PDB entry 7PMN | electron microscopy, 3.20 A resolution | chains 3 and 7 of the 22 polymer chains in the assembly

[Chain 3]
Protein: DNA replication licensing factor MCM3
Source organism: Saccharomyces cerevisiae
Notes: EC 3.6.4.12
UniProtKB: P24279 (MCM3_YEAST); numbering as in UniProt (aligned over 1-971)
Chain sequence (1009 residues; row label = number of the first residue in the row; numbers below 1 keep their minus sign (Met-37 is residue -37)):
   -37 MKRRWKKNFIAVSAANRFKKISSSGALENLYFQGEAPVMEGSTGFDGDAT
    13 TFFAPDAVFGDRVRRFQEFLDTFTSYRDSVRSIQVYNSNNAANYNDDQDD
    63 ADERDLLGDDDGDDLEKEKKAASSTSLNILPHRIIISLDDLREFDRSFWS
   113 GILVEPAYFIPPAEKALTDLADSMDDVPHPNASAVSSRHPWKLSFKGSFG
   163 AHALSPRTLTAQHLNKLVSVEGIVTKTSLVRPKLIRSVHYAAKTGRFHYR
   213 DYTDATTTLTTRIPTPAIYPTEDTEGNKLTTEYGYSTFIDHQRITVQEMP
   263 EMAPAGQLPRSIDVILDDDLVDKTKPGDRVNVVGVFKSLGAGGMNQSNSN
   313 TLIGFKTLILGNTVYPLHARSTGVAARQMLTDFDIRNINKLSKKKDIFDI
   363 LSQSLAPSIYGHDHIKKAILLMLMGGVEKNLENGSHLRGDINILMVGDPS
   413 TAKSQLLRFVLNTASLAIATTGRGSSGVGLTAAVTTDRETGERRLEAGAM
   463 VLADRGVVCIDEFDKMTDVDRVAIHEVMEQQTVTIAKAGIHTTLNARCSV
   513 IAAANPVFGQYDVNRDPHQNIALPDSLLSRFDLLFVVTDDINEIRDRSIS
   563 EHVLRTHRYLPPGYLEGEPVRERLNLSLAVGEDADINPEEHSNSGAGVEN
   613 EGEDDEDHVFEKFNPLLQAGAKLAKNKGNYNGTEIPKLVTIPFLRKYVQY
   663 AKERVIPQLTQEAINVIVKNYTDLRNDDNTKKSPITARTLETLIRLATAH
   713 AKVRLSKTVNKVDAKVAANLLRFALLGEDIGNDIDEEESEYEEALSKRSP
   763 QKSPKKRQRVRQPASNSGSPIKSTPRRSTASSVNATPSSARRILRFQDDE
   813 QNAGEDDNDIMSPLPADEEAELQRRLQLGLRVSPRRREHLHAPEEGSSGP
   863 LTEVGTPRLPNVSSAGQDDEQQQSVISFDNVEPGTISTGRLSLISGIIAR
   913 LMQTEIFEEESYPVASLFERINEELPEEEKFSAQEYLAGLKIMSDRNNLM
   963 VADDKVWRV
Disordered / not traced: -37 to 14, 57-89, 139-150, 333-336, 434-441, 594-647, 741-971
Construct notes: initiating methionine (-37); expression tag (-36 to 0)
UniProt features mapped onto this chain:
  - motif: Ser541 to Asp544 (Arginine finger)
  - binding site (ATP): Gly409 to Ser416
  - modified residue: Ser761 (Phosphoserine), Ser777 (Phosphoserine), Ser781 (Phosphoserine), Thr868 (Phosphothreonine)
  - mutagenesis: Lys415 (K415A: No effect on MCM2-7 complex helicase activity. Loss of MCM2-7 complex helicase activity; when associated with MCM5 A-422. Reduces MCM2-7 complex helicase activity ...)

[Chain 7]
Protein: DNA replication licensing factor MCM7
Source organism: Saccharomyces cerevisiae
Notes: EC 3.6.4.12
UniProtKB: P38132 (MCM7_YEAST); residue numbers follow UniProt; this construct covers 1-845
Chain sequence (845 residues; row label = number of the first residue in the row):
     1 MSAALPSIQLPVDYNNLFNEITDFLVTFKQDTLSSDATRNENEDENLDAE
    51 NIEQHLLEKGPKYMAMLQKVANRELNSVIIDLDDILQYQNEKFLQGTQAD
   101 DLVSAIQQNANHFTELFCRAIDNNMPLPTKEIDYKDDVLDVILNQRRLRN
   151 ERMLSDRTNEIRSENLMDTTMDPPSSMNDALREVVEDETELFPPNLTRRY
   201 FLYFKPLSQNCARRYRKKAISSKPLSVRQIKGDFLGQLITVRGIITRVSD
   251 VKPAVEVIAYTCDQCGYEVFQEVNSRTFTPLSECTSEECSQNQTKGQLFM
   301 STRASKFSAFQECKIQELSQQVPVGHIPRSLNIHVNGTLVRSLSPGDIVD
   351 VTGIFLPAPYTGFKALKAGLLTETYLEAQFVRQHKKKFASFSLTSDVEER
   401 VMELITSGDVYNRLAKSIAPEIYGNLDVKKALLLLLVGGVDKRVGDGMKI
   451 RGDINVCLMGDPGVAKSQLLKAICKISPRGVYTTGKGSSGVGLTAAVMKD
   501 PVTDEMILEGGALVLADNGICCIDEFDKMDESDRTAIHEVMEQQTISISK
   551 AGINTTLNARTSILAAANPLYGRYNPRLSPLDNINLPAALLSRFDILFLM
   601 LDIPSRDDDEKLAEHVTYVHMHNKQPDLDFTPVEPSKMREYIAYAKTKRP
   651 VMSEAVNDYVVQAYIRLRQDSKREMDSKFSFGQATPRTLLGIIRLSQALA
   701 KLRLADMVDIDDVEEALRLVRVSKESLYQETNKSKEDESPTTKIFTIIKK
   751 MLQETGKNTLSYENIVKTVRLRGFTMLQLSNCIQEYSYLNVWHLINEGNT
   801 LKFVDDGTMDTDQEDSLVSTPKLAPQTTASANVSAQDSDIDLQDA
Disordered / not traced: 1-2, 35-59, 158-189, 211-218, 361-369, 386-395, 444-448, 674-678, 730-845
UniProt features mapped onto this chain:
  - motif: Ser592 to Asp595 (Arginine finger)
  - binding site (ATP): Tyr423, Gly463, Ala465, Lys466, Ser467, Asn568, Arg593, Arg687
  - modified residue: Thr811 (Phosphothreonine), Ser819 (Phosphoserine), Ser838 (Phosphoserine)
  - mutagenesis: Lys466 (K466A: Loss of MCM2-7 complex helicase activity)
Bound ions: Zn2+: Cys262, Cys265, Cys284, Cys289

[How chain 3 and chain 7 interact]
Residue-residue contacts (121):
  Tyr56(3) with Ala219(7), hydrophobic; Ile220(7); Lys223(7)
  Val192(3) with Arg329(7)
  Arg193(3) with Tyr360(7), hydrogen bond; Leu371(7); Glu373(7), salt bridge
  Pro194(3) with Leu235(7), hydrophobic; Leu371(7); Thr372(7), hydrogen bond (backbone-backbone)
  Lys195(3) with Leu370(7); Leu371(7)
  Leu196(3) with Leu370(7), hydrogen bond (backbone-backbone)
  Val200(3) with Leu10(7), hydrophobic
  Arg208(3) with Ser7(7)
  Phe209(3) with Ser7(7); Ile8(7), hydrogen bond (backbone-backbone); Leu10(7), hydrophobic; Val12(7), hydrophobic; Tyr14(7), hydrophobic
  His210(3) with Leu5(7); Pro6(7); Ser7(7)
  Tyr211(3) with Pro6(7), hydrogen bond (backbone-backbone); Ser7(7); Ile8(7), hydrophobic
  Arg212(3) with Leu5(7)
  Tyr214(3) with Leu370(7), hydrophobic
  Thr215(3) with Leu370(7)
  Asp216(3) with Leu370(7)
  Thr227(3) with Leu370(7)
  Ala229(3) with Leu370(7), hydrophobic
  Tyr231(3) with Pro357(7)
  Pro232(3) with Leu5(7), hydrophobic
  Thr236(3) with Ala4(7)
  Leu241(3) with Leu5(7), hydrophobic
  Glu244(3) with Tyr14(7), hydrogen bond; Asn109(7), hydrogen bond; His112(7), salt bridge
  Tyr245(3) with Gln108(7); Asn109(7); Asn111(7); Leu235(7); Gly236(7); Leu356(7), hydrophobic; Pro357(7), hydrophobic
  Gly246(3) with Gln108(7); Leu235(7), hydrogen bond (backbone-backbone); Gly236(7)
  Tyr247(3) with Tyr14(7), hydrogen bond; Asn109(7)
  Phe250(3) with Leu235(7), hydrophobic; Pro357(7), hydrophobic
  Asp252(3) with Lys231(7); Gly232(7), hydrogen bond (side chain-backbone)
  His253(3) with Leu371(7)
  Asp284(3) with Arg329(7), salt bridge
  Lys287(3) with Val324(7); His326(7)
  Lys391(3) with His620(7), hydrogen bond (side chain-backbone); Asn623(7), hydrogen bond
  Leu393(3) with Glu421(7); Val619(7), hydrophobic; Asn623(7)
  Glu394(3) with Lys624(7); Gln625(7), hydrogen bond (side chain-backbone)
  Asn395(3) with Glu634(7); Pro635(7)
  Thr448(3) with Val502(7)
  Gly453(3) with Val502(7)
  Glu454(3) with Arg247(7), salt bridge; Lys314(7); Val502(7)
  Arg455(3) with Thr246(7), hydrogen bond (backbone-side chain); Asp500(7), salt bridge; Val502(7)
  Arg456(3) with Gln316(7); Ile327(7)
  Leu457(3) with Gln316(7), hydrogen bond (backbone-side chain); Pro328(7)
  Glu458(3) with Ile327(7); Pro328(7)
  Val463(3) with Ser319(7)
  Val484(3) with Lys486(7); Gly487(7)
  His487(3) with Glu525(7), salt bridge
  Glu491(3) with Ser467(7)
  Gln492(3) with Lys471(7)
  Ala498(3) with Gly490(7); Val491(7), hydrogen bond (backbone-backbone)
  Lys499(3) with Gly490(7)
  Gly501(3) with Pro345(7); Gly346(7)
  Ile502(3) with Ile244(7), hydrophobic; Thr246(7)
  His503(3) with Val491(7)
  Thr504(3) with Gly346(7)
  Leu506(3) with Ser319(7)
  Asp537(3) with Gly572(7)
  Leu671(3) with His620(7); Met621(7)
  Gln673(3) with Met621(7)
  Ile676(3) with Thr617(7)
  Val680(3) with Ala613(7), hydrophobic
  Tyr683(3) with Ala613(7), hydrophobic
  Thr684(3) with Arg606(7), hydrogen bond; Asp609(7); Glu610(7)
  Asp685(3) with Arg606(7), salt bridge
  Arg687(3) with Asp602(7), salt bridge; Ile603(7), hydrogen bond (side chain-backbone); Pro604(7); Asp609(7), salt bridge
  Asn688(3) with Pro604(7); Ser605(7); Arg606(7), hydrogen bond (side chain-backbone); Asp609(7), hydrogen bond
  Thr698(3) with Asp602(7), hydrogen bond
  Leu702(3) with Ala613(7), hydrophobic; Val616(7), hydrophobic
  Ile706(3) with His620(7)
Interface residues without a listed pair, chain 3 (81 interface residues in all): Arg198, Tyr202, Glu234, Thr242, Thr286, Ser397, Ala459, Ala500, Gln670, Ile679, Lys681, Thr692, Pro696, Arg700, Glu703
Interface residues without a listed pair, chain 7 (76 interface residues in all): Ala3, Asp233, Gly325, Thr374, Gln468, Ser488, Ser489, Arg573

[Summary]
The interface between chain 3 and chain 7 involves 81 residues on one side and 76 on the other, with 21
hydrogen bonds and 9 salt bridges. Polar pairs include Arg193(3)-Glu373(7), Glu244(3)-His112(7) and
Asp284(3)-Arg329(7).
Here chain 3 is DNA replication licensing factor MCM3 and chain 7 is DNA replication licensing factor MCM7,
both from Saccharomyces cerevisiae. Entry 7PMN (S. cerevisiae replisome-SCF(Dia2) complex bound to
double-stranded DNA (conformation II)) was determined by electron microscopy (same publication as 7PMK).
